PDB entry 8HH9 | electron microscopy, 3.60 A resolution | chains B and E of the 7 polymer chains in the assembly

== Chain B ==
Molecule: ATP synthase subunit alpha
From: Bacillus sp. PS3
Notes: EC 7.1.2.2
UniProtKB: A0A0M3VGF9 (A0A0M3VGF9_BACP3); numbering as in UniProt (aligned over 2-502)
Sequence (501 residues; each row starts with the number of its first residue):
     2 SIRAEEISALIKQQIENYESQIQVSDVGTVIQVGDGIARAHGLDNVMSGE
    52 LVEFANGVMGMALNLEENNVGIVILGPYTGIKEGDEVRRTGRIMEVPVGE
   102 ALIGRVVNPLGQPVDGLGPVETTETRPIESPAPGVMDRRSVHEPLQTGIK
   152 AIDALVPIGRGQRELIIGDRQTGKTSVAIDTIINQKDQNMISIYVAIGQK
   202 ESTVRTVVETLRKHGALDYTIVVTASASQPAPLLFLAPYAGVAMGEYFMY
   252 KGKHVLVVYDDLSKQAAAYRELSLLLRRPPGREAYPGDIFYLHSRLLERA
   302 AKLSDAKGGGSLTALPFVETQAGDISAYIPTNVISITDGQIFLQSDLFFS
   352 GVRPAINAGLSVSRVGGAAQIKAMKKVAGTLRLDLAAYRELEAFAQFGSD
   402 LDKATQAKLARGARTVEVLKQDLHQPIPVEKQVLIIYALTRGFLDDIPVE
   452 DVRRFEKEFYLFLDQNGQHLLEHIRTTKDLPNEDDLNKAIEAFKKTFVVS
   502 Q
Unresolved in the structure: 2-23, 502
Sequence notes: conflict Pro132 (Arg in A0A0M3VGF9), Ser193 (Cys in A0A0M3VGF9), Phe463 (Trp in A0A0M3VGF9)
Ion coordination: Mg2+: Thr176 (together with ATP)
Residues lining bound ligands:
  - ATP (adenosine-5'-triphosphate), molecule 1: Asp170, Arg171, Gln172, Thr173, Gly174, Lys175, Thr176, Ser177, Glu320, Phe349, Arg354, Pro355, Gln422, Leu424
  - ATP, molecule 2: Ile335, Ser336, Val363, Arg365

== Chain E ==
Molecule: ATP synthase subunit beta
From: Bacillus sp. PS3
Notes: EC 7.1.2.2
UniProtKB: A0A0M4U1P9 (A0A0M4U1P9_BACP3); residue numbers follow UniProt; this construct covers 1-473
Sequence (484 residues; numbered -10 to 473; the number before each row is that of its first residue; numbers below 1 keep their minus sign (Met-10 is residue -10)):
   -10 MHHHHHHHHHHMTRGRVIQVMGPVVDVKFENGHLPAIYNALKIQHKARNE
    40 NEVDIDLTLEVALHLGDDTVRTIAMASTDGLIRGMEVIDTGAPISVPVGE
    90 VTLGRVFNVLGEPIDLEGDIPADARRDPIHRPAPKFEELATEVEILETGI
   140 KVVDLLAPYIKGGKIGLFGGAGVGKTVLIQELIHNIAQEHGGISVFAGVG
   190 ERTREGNDLYHEMKDSGVISKTAMVFGQMNEPPGARMRVALTGLTMAEYF
   240 RDEQGQDVLLFIDNIFRFTQAGSEVSALLGRMPSAVGYQPTLATEMGQLQ
   290 ERITSTAKGSITSIQAIYVPADDYTDPAPATTFSHLDATTNLERKLAEMG
   340 IYPAVDPLASTSRALAPEIVGEEHYQVARKVQQTLQRYKELQDIIAILGM
   390 DELSDEDKLVVHRARRIQFFLSQNFHVAEQFTGQPGSYVPVKETVRGFKE
   440 ILEGKYDHLPEDAFRLVGRIEEVVEKAKAMGVEV
Unresolved in the structure: -10 to 0, 471-473
Sequence notes: initiating methionine (-10); expression tag (-9 to 0)

== How chain B and chain E interact ==
Contacting residue pairs (47):
  Ile32(B) with Gly55(E)
  Gln33(B) with His53(E); Leu54(E), hydrogen bond (side chain-backbone)
  Val34(B) with Leu52(E); His53(E), hydrogen bond (backbone-backbone)
  Asp36(B) with Leu52(E); Arg270(E), salt bridge
  Tyr79(B) with Tyr27(E), hydrogen bond
  Thr80(B) with Ile26(E)
  Lys83(B) with Leu23(E); His53(E)
  Glu84(B) with His53(E), hydrogen bond (backbone-side chain); Gly55(E); Asp56(E), hydrogen bond (side chain-backbone); Asp57(E), hydrogen bond (side chain-backbone)
  Val115(B) with Phe125(E), hydrophobic; Glu126(E)
  Asp116(B) with Phe125(E); Glu126(E)
  Arg171(B) with Phe322(E), hydrogen bond (side chain-backbone)
  Gln172(B) with Arg352(E)
  Lys201(B) with His324(E), hydrogen bond (side chain-backbone); Asp326(E), salt bridge
  Glu202(B) with Phe125(E); Leu128(E); Glu290(E), hydrogen bond (backbone-side chain)
  Ser203(B) with Leu128(E)
  Arg206(B) with Phe125(E), hydrogen bond (side chain-backbone); Glu126(E); Ala129(E); Thr130(E)
  Thr207(B) with Val132(E)
  Glu210(B) with Thr130(E)
  Ser229(B) with Gln287(E); Glu290(E)
  Glu272(B) with Pro279(E); Thr280(E); Thr283(E), hydrogen bond
  Leu275(B) with Pro272(E); Ser273(E)
  Leu276(B) with Pro279(E), hydrophobic
  Arg278(B) with Gly269(E), hydrogen bond (side chain-backbone); Met271(E)
  Pro281(B) with Met271(E)
  Ala285(B) with Ser273(E); Ala274(E)
  Leu424(B) with Glu357(E)
Interface residues without a listed pair, chain B (36 interface residues in all): Gly35, Ile82, Ser227, Ala228, Ala232, Arg271, Arg279, Gln322, Ala323, Arg354
Interface residues without a listed pair, chain E (43 interface residues in all): Pro24, Ala25, Thr58, Ala122, Lys153, Gly286, Thr314, Ala319, Ser323, Leu325, Tyr364, Arg368

== Summary ==
36 residues of chain B face 43 of chain E across their interface; the contacts include 12 hydrogen bonds and 2
salt bridges. Polar contacts include Asp36(B)-Arg270(E), Lys201(B)-Asp326(E) and Gln33(B)-Leu54(E). Ligands of
chain B: ATP.
Chain B is ATP synthase subunit alpha and chain E is ATP synthase subunit beta, both from Bacillus sp. PS3;
the structure, F1 domain of FoF1-ATPase from Bacillus PS3, 90 degrees, low ATP, was determined by electron
microscopy (same publication as 8HH1, 8HH2, 8HH3, 8HH4, 8HH5, 8HH6 and 5 further entries).
